Entry 2YMM (X-ray diffraction, 1.64 A resolution); this record covers chains C and D.

Chain C (and D):
Protein: L-haloacid dehalogenase
Notes: chain D of this document is another copy of the same molecule, construct and numbering; everything in this record applies to it too
Chain sequence (236 residues; numbered 1 to 236; the number before each row is that of its first residue):
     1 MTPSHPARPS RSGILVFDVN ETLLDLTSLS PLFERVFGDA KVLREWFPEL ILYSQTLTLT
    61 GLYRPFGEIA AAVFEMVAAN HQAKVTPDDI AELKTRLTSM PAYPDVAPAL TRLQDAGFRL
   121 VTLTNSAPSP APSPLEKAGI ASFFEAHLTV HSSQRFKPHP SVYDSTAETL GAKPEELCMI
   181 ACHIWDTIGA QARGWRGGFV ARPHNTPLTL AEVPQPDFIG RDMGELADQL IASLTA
Disordered / not traced: 1-11
From the paper describing this entry:
  - binding site for sulfate ion: Asp-18, Thr-124, Lys-157, His-183
  - catalytic residues: Glu-21 (proposed by the authors, not directly observed)

Interface between chain C and chain D:
Pairs across the interface - 86 pairs, chain C then chain D:
  Asp-39(C) / Lys-41(D)  salt bridge
  Lys-41(C) / Asp-39(D)
  Lys-41(C) / His-81(D)
  Arg-44(C) / Glu-45(D)
  Glu-45(C) / Arg-44(D)
  Glu-45(C) / Glu-45(D)
  Glu-45(C) / His-204(D)  salt bridge
  Pro-48(C) / Glu-49(D)
  Pro-48(C) / Leu-52(D)
  Glu-49(C) / Pro-48(D)
  Ile-51(C) / Leu-52(D)  hydrophobic
  Leu-52(C) / Pro-48(D)
  Leu-52(C) / Ile-51(D)  hydrophobic
  Leu-52(C) / Gln-55(D)  hydrogen bond (backbone-side chain)
  Leu-52(C) / Trp-185(D)
  Tyr-53(C) / Ile-184(D)
  Tyr-53(C) / Trp-185(D)
  Tyr-53(C) / Leu-208(D)  hydrophobic
  Gln-55(C) / Leu-52(D)
  Gln-55(C) / Gln-55(D)
  Gln-55(C) / Thr-56(D)  hydrogen bond
  Gln-55(C) / Leu-59(D)
  Thr-56(C) / Gln-55(D)  hydrogen bond
  Thr-56(C) / Pro-158(D)
  Thr-56(C) / Trp-185(D)
  Leu-57(C) / Leu-210(D)  hydrophobic
  Leu-57(C) / Val-213(D)  hydrophobic
  Leu-59(C) / Gln-55(D)
  Leu-59(C) / Leu-59(D)  hydrophobic
  Leu-59(C) / Pro-158(D)
  Leu-59(C) / His-159(D)
  Leu-59(C) / Pro-160(D)
  Thr-60(C) / Pro-158(D)
  Thr-60(C) / Ile-188(D)
  Thr-60(C) / Gly-189(D)
  Leu-62(C) / Glu-212(D)
  Tyr-63(C) / Glu-212(D)
  Arg-64(C) / Ala-211(D)
  Arg-64(C) / Glu-212(D)  salt bridge
  Glu-68(C) / Leu-210(D)
  Glu-68(C) / Ala-211(D)
  Ala-72(C) / Leu-208(D)
  Ala-72(C) / Thr-209(D)
  Ala-72(C) / Leu-210(D)  hydrophobic
  Val-73(C) / Leu-208(D)  hydrophobic
  Met-76(C) / Thr-206(D)  hydrogen bond (backbone-side chain)
  Ala-79(C) / Thr-206(D)
  Asn-80(C) / His-204(D)
  Asn-80(C) / Asn-205(D)
  Asn-80(C) / Thr-206(D)  hydrogen bond
  His-81(C) / His-204(D)
  Pro-158(C) / Thr-56(D)
  Pro-158(C) / Leu-59(D)
  Pro-158(C) / Thr-60(D)
  His-159(C) / Leu-59(D)
  Pro-160(C) / Leu-59(D)
  Ile-184(C) / Tyr-53(D)
  Trp-185(C) / Leu-52(D)
  Trp-185(C) / Tyr-53(D)
  Trp-185(C) / Thr-56(D)
  Ile-188(C) / Thr-60(D)
  Ile-188(C) / Leu-62(D)  hydrophobic
  Gly-189(C) / Thr-60(D)
  Ala-192(C) / Thr-60(D)
  His-204(C) / Glu-45(D)  salt bridge
  His-204(C) / Asn-80(D)  hydrogen bond (backbone-side chain)
  His-204(C) / His-81(D)
  Asn-205(C) / Asn-80(D)  hydrogen bond (backbone-side chain)
  Thr-206(C) / Met-76(D)  hydrogen bond (side chain-backbone)
  Thr-206(C) / Ala-79(D)
  Thr-206(C) / Asn-80(D)  hydrogen bond
  Leu-208(C) / Tyr-53(D)  hydrophobic
  Leu-208(C) / Ala-72(D)
  Leu-208(C) / Val-73(D)  hydrophobic
  Thr-209(C) / Ala-72(D)
  Leu-210(C) / Leu-57(D)  hydrophobic
  Leu-210(C) / Arg-64(D)
  Leu-210(C) / Glu-68(D)
  Leu-210(C) / Ala-72(D)  hydrophobic
  Ala-211(C) / Arg-64(D)
  Ala-211(C) / Glu-68(D)
  Glu-212(C) / Leu-62(D)
  Glu-212(C) / Tyr-63(D)
  Glu-212(C) / Arg-64(D)  salt bridge
  Val-213(C) / Leu-57(D)  hydrophobic
  Pro-214(C) / Leu-62(D)
Also at the interface, not in a pair above, chain C (45 interface residues in all): Thr-58, Ile-69, Pro-207
Also at the interface, not in a pair above, chain D (45 interface residues in all): Thr-58, Ile-69, Ala-192, Pro-207, Pro-214

In short:
Chain C and chain D each contribute 45 residues to their interface, with 9 hydrogen bonds and 5 salt bridges.
Among the polar pairs are Asp-39(C)/Lys-41(D), Glu-45(C)/His-204(D) and Arg-64(C)/Glu-212(D). From the paper:
the catalytic residue Glu-21(C); a binding site for sulfate ion at Asp-18(C), Thr-124(C) and Lys-157(C) among
others.
Chain C and chain D are both L-haloacid dehalogenase; the structure, Sulfate bound L-haloacid dehalogenase
from a Rhodobacteraceae family bacterium, was determined by X-ray diffraction together with 2YML, 2YMP, 2YMQ
and 2YN4 from the same study.
